8ZWB - chains A and B of the 7 polymer chains in the assembly; structure by electron microscopy, 1.83 A resolution.

[Chain A]
Protein: Photosystem I P700 chlorophyll a apoprotein A1
Notes: EC 1.97.1.12
Reference sequence: P29254 (PSAA_SYNY3); residue numbers follow UniProt; this construct covers 1-751
Sequence (751 residues; row label = number of the first residue in the row):
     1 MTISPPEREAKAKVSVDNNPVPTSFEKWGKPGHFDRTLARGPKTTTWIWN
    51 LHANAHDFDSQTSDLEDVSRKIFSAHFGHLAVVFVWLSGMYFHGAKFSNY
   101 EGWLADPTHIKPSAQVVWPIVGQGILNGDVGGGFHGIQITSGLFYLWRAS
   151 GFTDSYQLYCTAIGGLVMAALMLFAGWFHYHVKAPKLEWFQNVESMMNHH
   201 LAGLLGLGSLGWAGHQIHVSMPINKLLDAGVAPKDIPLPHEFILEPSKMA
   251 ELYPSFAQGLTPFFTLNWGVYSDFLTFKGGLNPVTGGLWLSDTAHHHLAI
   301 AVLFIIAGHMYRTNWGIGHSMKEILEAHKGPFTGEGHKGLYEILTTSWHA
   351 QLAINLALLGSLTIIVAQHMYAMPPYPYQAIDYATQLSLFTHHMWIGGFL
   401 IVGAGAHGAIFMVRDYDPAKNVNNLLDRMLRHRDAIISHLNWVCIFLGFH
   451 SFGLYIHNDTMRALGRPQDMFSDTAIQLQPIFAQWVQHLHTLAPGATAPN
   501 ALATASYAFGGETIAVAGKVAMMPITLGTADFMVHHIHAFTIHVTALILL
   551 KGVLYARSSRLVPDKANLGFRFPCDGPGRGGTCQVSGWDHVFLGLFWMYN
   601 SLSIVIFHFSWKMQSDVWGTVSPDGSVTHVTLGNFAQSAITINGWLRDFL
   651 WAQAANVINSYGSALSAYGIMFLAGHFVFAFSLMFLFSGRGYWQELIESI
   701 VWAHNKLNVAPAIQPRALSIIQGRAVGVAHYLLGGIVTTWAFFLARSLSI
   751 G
Disordered / not traced: 1-12, 560, 577-580
UniProt features mapped onto this chain:
  - binding site ([4Fe-4S] cluster): Cys-574, Cys-583
  - binding site (chlorophyll a'): His-676
  - binding site (chlorophyll a): Met-684, Tyr-692
  - binding site (phylloquinone): Trp-693
Metal / ion sites: chlorophyll a Mg (34 sites), coordinated by His-52, His-56, His-79, His-93, Gln-115, Gln-123, His-179, His-181, His-199, His-200, His-215, His-218, His-295, His-296, His-297, His-309 and 18 more; 4Fe-4S cluster Fe near Cys-574 (its only coordinating residue here); chlorophyll a isomer Mg near His-676 (its only coordinating residue here)
Ligand contacts:
  - beta-carotene (BCR), molecule 1: Val-82, Val-85, Trp-86
  - beta-carotene (BCR), molecule 2: Val-83, Trp-86, Leu-87, Gly-203, Leu-204, Leu-207, Gly-208
  - beta-carotene (BCR), molecule 3: Phe-84, Leu-87, Tyr-91, Thr-161, Gly-164, Gly-165, Met-168, Leu-207, Leu-210, Gly-211, Phe-264
  - beta-carotene (BCR), molecule 4: Leu-210, Leu-260, Phe-263, Phe-264, Leu-298, Val-302, Ile-305, Ile-306, His-309, Ile-317
  - beta-carotene (BCR), molecule 5: Phe-263, Trp-268, Val-302, Ile-306
  - beta-carotene (BCR), molecule 6: Ile-343, Leu-344, Ala-350, Ala-353, Ile-354, Gly-408, Phe-411, Leu-426
  - beta-carotene (BCR), molecule 7: Ala-353, Ala-357, Ser-361, Ile-401, Ala-404, Gly-405, Ala-546, Leu-549, Leu-550, Val-553
  - beta-carotene (BCR), molecule 8: Trp-693, Leu-696, Ile-697, Ile-700
  - chlorophyll a isomer (CL0): Phe-452, Tyr-455, Val-534, Ile-537, Phe-540, Thr-541, Tyr-599, Asn-600, Ser-603, Ile-604, Phe-607, Ile-642, Trp-645, Leu-646, Leu-650, Ala-654, Ile-658, Phe-672, Gly-675, His-676, Phe-679, Tyr-731, Gly-735, Thr-738, Thr-739, Phe-742
  - chlorophyll a (CLA), molecule 1: Lys-13, Val-14, Trp-189, Asn-192, Ser-195, His-199, Thr-313, Asn-314, Trp-315
  - chlorophyll a (CLA), molecule 2: Val-14, Val-16, Phe-73, Phe-77, Leu-171, Met-172, Phe-174, Ala-175, Phe-178, His-179, Lys-183, Pro-185, Trp-189
  - chlorophyll a (CLA), molecule 3: Val-21, Pro-22, Thr-23, Ser-24, Phe-25, Lys-27, Trp-28, His-33, Lys-71, Ser-74, Ala-75, Gly-78, Val-82, Val-85, Leu-173, Gly-176, Trp-177, Tyr-180, His-181
  - chlorophyll a (CLA), molecule 4: Trp-28, Pro-31, Trp-47, Ile-48, Trp-49, Leu-51, His-52
  - chlorophyll a (CLA), molecule 5: Trp-28, His-33, Phe-34, Leu-51, His-52, Ala-55, His-56, Phe-58, Gln-61, Ala-75, Gly-78, His-79, Val-82
  - chlorophyll a (CLA), molecule 6: Thr-45, Ile-48, Trp-49, Ile-697, Ile-700, Val-701, His-704, Val-709, Pro-711, Ile-713, Pro-715, Arg-716
  - chlorophyll a (CLA), molecule 7: Trp-49, Phe-677, Val-678, Phe-681, Phe-685, Leu-718, Gln-722, Ala-725, Val-726, Ala-729, His-730, Leu-733
  - chlorophyll a (CLA), molecule 8: His-52, Ala-53, Asn-54, Ala-55, His-56, Asp-57, His-349, Leu-352, Leu-356, Phe-399, Leu-400, Val-402, Gly-403, Ala-406, His-407, Ile-410, Arg-414, Phe-570, Arg-571, Trp-588, Val-591, Leu-595, Leu-733
  - chlorophyll a (CLA), molecule 9: His-56, Phe-58, Ile-72, Ala-75, His-76, His-79, Leu-80, Val-83, Phe-84, Leu-87, Trp-348, His-349, Gln-351, Leu-352, Asn-355, Leu-356, Leu-359
  - chlorophyll a (CLA), molecule 10: His-56, His-79, Val-82, Val-83, Trp-86, Leu-359, Ile-396, Phe-399, Leu-400
  - chlorophyll a (CLA), molecule 11: Ser-69, His-76, Leu-187, Phe-190, Gln-191, Val-193, Met-196, Met-197, His-200, Leu-201, Leu-205, Met-321, Leu-325, Tyr-341, Leu-344, Thr-345, Thr-346, Ser-347, Trp-348, Gln-351, Ile-354, Asn-355, Leu-358, Leu-359
  - chlorophyll a (CLA), molecule 12: Phe-73, His-76, Phe-77, Leu-80, Phe-84, Met-168, Met-172, Trp-189, Phe-190, Asn-192, Ser-195, Met-196, His-199, His-200, Gly-203, Leu-204
  - chlorophyll a (CLA), molecule 13: Val-85, Trp-86, Ser-88, Gly-89, Met-90, Phe-92, His-93, Phe-97, Gln-115, Val-116, Trp-118, Leu-166
  - chlorophyll a (CLA), molecule 14: Trp-86, Met-90, Ala-114, Gln-115, Ile-137, Gln-138, Ile-139, Thr-140, Ser-141, Leu-143, Ala-667, Tyr-668, Trp-740, Leu-744
  - chlorophyll a (CLA), molecule 15: Trp-86, Met-90, Thr-140, Ser-141, Leu-143, Ser-388, Leu-389, Thr-391, His-392, Trp-395, Ile-396, Phe-399, Met-671, Ile-736, Thr-739, Trp-740, Leu-744
  - chlorophyll a (CLA), molecule 16: Trp-86, Leu-87, Ser-141, Gly-142, Leu-143, Leu-146, Leu-204, Leu-205, Leu-359, Leu-362, Thr-363, Val-366, Met-370, Tyr-376, Leu-389, His-392, His-393, Ile-396, Leu-400
  - chlorophyll a (CLA), molecule 17: Gln-115, Val-116, Val-117, Trp-118, Ile-120, Val-121, Gln-123, Leu-126, Ile-137, Ala-667, Ile-670, Met-671
  - chlorophyll a (CLA), molecule 18: Leu-146, Ala-149, Leu-204, Leu-205, Gly-208, Ser-209, Trp-212, Gln-216, Leu-288, Leu-290, Thr-293, His-296, His-297, Ile-300, Phe-304, Leu-362, Ile-365, Val-366, His-369, Met-370, Pro-375, Tyr-376
  - chlorophyll a (CLA), molecule 19: Ser-150, Gly-151, Phe-152, Gln-157, Cys-160, Thr-161, Gly-208, Gly-211, Trp-212, Gly-214, His-215, His-218, Val-219, Pro-239, His-240, Ile-243
  - chlorophyll a (CLA), molecule 20: Gln-157, Cys-160, Leu-238, His-240, Ile-243, Leu-244
  - chlorophyll a (CLA), molecule 21: Met-197, Leu-201, Leu-205, Leu-303, Phe-304, Ala-307, Met-310, Tyr-311, Met-321, Ile-324, Leu-325, Leu-358, Leu-426, Met-429, Leu-550, Val-553, Leu-554
  - chlorophyll a (CLA), molecule 22: Asn-198, His-199, Ala-202, Gly-203, Leu-207, Ile-305, His-309, Met-310, Tyr-311, Thr-313, Trp-315, Ile-317
  - chlorophyll a (CLA), molecule 23: Leu-210, Gly-211, Ala-213, Gly-214, Ile-217, His-218, Phe-242, Ile-243, Pro-246, Met-249, Phe-256, Gly-259, Leu-260, Phe-263, Tyr-271, Phe-274, Leu-275, Leu-298
  - chlorophyll a (CLA), molecule 24: Phe-263, Trp-268, Gly-269, Tyr-271, Ser-272, Leu-275, Thr-276, Phe-277, His-295, Leu-298, Ala-299, Val-302, Ile-306, Asn-500
  - chlorophyll a (CLA), molecule 25: Phe-263, Phe-264, Thr-265, Leu-266
  - chlorophyll a (CLA), molecule 26: Thr-276, Phe-277, Gly-279, Gly-280, Leu-288, Asp-292, Thr-293, His-295, His-296, Ala-299, Ile-300, Leu-303, His-369, Met-370, Met-373, Pro-375, Thr-504, Ala-505
  - chlorophyll a (CLA), molecule 27: Phe-277, Ala-496, Thr-497, Ala-498, Pro-499, Asn-500, Ala-501
  - chlorophyll a (CLA), molecule 28: Leu-303, Leu-358, Ser-361, Leu-362, Ile-365, Gln-368, His-369, Tyr-371, Ala-372, Met-373, Ala-505, Ser-506, Phe-509
  - chlorophyll a (CLA), molecule 29: Ile-306, Ala-307, His-309, Met-310, Arg-312, Ile-317, Gly-318, His-319
  - chlorophyll a (CLA), molecule 30: Met-310, His-319, Glu-323, Ile-324, Ala-327, His-328
  - chlorophyll a (CLA), molecule 31: Ile-324, Leu-325, His-328, Thr-333, His-337, Leu-340, Leu-344, Leu-425, Leu-426, Met-429
  - chlorophyll a (CLA), molecule 32: Ala-327, His-328, Lys-329, Gly-330, Pro-331, Phe-332
  - chlorophyll a (CLA), molecule 33: Phe-332, Thr-333, Leu-425, Arg-428, Met-429, Arg-431, His-432, Ala-435, Ile-436, His-439
  - chlorophyll a (CLA), molecule 34: Ile-364, Ile-365, Gln-368, Met-394, Ile-401, Ile-542, Thr-545, Ala-546, Met-598, Ser-601, Leu-602, Val-605
  - chlorophyll a (CLA), molecule 35: Gln-368, Tyr-371, Phe-390, Phe-482, Ala-483, Val-486, Gln-487, Phe-509, Ile-525, Leu-527, His-535, His-538, Ile-542, Val-605, His-608, Phe-609, Lys-612
  - chlorophyll a (CLA), molecule 36: Ala-435, His-439, Trp-442
  - chlorophyll a (CLA), molecule 37: Ile-436, Leu-440, Trp-442, Val-443, Ala-539, Ile-542, His-543, Leu-550
  - chlorophyll a (CLA), molecule 38: Ser-438, Asn-441, Trp-442, Ile-445
  - chlorophyll a (CLA), molecule 39: Asn-441, Cys-444, Ile-445, Gly-448, Phe-449, Phe-452, Ile-456, Phe-540, Val-544, Leu-547, Ile-548, Leu-593, Phe-596, Trp-597
  - chlorophyll a (CLA), molecule 40: Trp-442, Ile-445, Phe-446, Phe-449, His-450
  - chlorophyll a (CLA), molecule 41: Val-443, Phe-446, Leu-447, Gln-479, Pro-480, Ile-481, Phe-482, Ala-483, Leu-527, Phe-532, His-535, His-536, Ala-539, His-543
  - chlorophyll a (CLA), molecule 42: Phe-449, His-450, Gly-453, Leu-454, Ile-456, His-457, Thr-460, Met-461, Arg-466, Asp-469, Phe-471, Ile-476
  - chlorophyll a (CLA), molecule 43: Phe-452, Ile-456, Asp-459, Phe-540, Phe-596, Trp-597, Tyr-599, Asn-600, Ile-642, Leu-646, Phe-679, Tyr-731
  - chlorophyll a (CLA), molecule 44: Thr-460, Ala-463, Leu-464
  - chlorophyll a (CLA), molecule 45: Trp-485, Val-486, Leu-489, His-490, Ala-493, Thr-497, Ala-498, Ala-505, Phe-509
  - chlorophyll a (CLA), molecule 46: Leu-646, Leu-650, Trp-651
  - chlorophyll a (CLA), molecule 47: Tyr-661, Ile-670, Leu-673, Ala-674, His-676, Phe-677, Phe-679, Ala-680, Leu-683
  - chlorophyll a (CLA), molecule 48: Phe-677, Ala-680, Phe-681, Leu-683, Met-684, Phe-687, Ser-688, Tyr-692, Trp-693, Leu-696
  - chlorophyll a (CLA), molecule 49: Ile-700, Ala-703, His-704, Leu-707, Val-709
  - chlorophyll a (CLA), molecule 50: Trp-702, Ala-703, Lys-706, Leu-707
  - beta,beta-caroten-4-one (ECH), molecule 1: Trp-118, Pro-119, Ile-120
  - beta,beta-caroten-4-one (ECH), molecule 2: Met-671, Ala-674, Gly-675, Phe-677, Val-678, Leu-733, Ile-736, Val-737, Trp-740
  - phylloquinone (PQN): Trp-49, Met-684, Phe-685, Ser-688, Gly-689, Arg-690, Trp-693, Ile-697, Arg-716, Ala-717, Leu-718, Ser-719, Gly-723
  - 4Fe-4S cluster (SF4): Pro-573, Cys-574, Cys-583, Ile-720, Arg-724

[Chain B]
Protein: Photosystem I P700 chlorophyll a apoprotein A2
Notes: EC 1.97.1.12
Reference sequence: P29255 (PSAB_SYNY3); residues 1-731 here = UniProt positions 1-731
Sequence (731 residues; each row starts with the number of its first residue):
     1 MATKFPKFSQDLAQDPTTRRIWYGIATAHDFETHDGMTEENLYQKIFASH
    51 FGHIAIIFLWTSGTLFHVAWQGNFEQWIKDPLNIRPIAHAIWDPHFGEGA
   101 VNAFTQAGASNPVNIAYSGVYHWFYTIGMTTNQELYSGAVFLLVLASLFL
   151 FAGWLHLQPKFRPSLAWFKNAESRLNHHLAGLFGVSSLAWAGHLVHVAIP
   201 EARGQHVGWDNFLSTPPHPAGLMPFFTGNWGVYAADPDTAGHIFGTSEGA
   251 GTAILTFLGGFHPQTESLWLTDIAHHHLAIAVIFIIAGHMYRTNWGIGHS
   301 IKEILNAHKGPLTGAGHTNLYDTINNSLHFQLGLALASLGVITSLVAQHM
   351 YSLPSYAFIAQDHTTQAALYTHHQYIAGFLMVGAFAHGAIFFVRDYDPVA
   401 NKDNVLARMLEHKEALISHLSWVSLFLGFHTLGLYVHNDVVVAFGTPEKQ
   451 ILIEPVFAQWIQATSGKALYGFDVLLSNPDSIASTTGAAWLPGWLDAINS
   501 GTNSLFLTIGPGDFLVHHAIALGLHTTALILIKGALDARGSKLMPDKKDF
   551 GYSFPCDGPGRGGTCDISAWDAFYLAMFWMLNTLGWLTFYWHWKHLGVWS
   601 GNVAQFNENSTYLMGWFRDYLWANSAQLINGYNPYGVNNLSVWAWMFLFG
   651 HLVWATGFMFLISWRGYWQELIETIVWAHERTPLANLVRWKDKPVALSIV
   701 QARLVGLAHFTVGYVLTYAAFLIASTAGKFG
Disordered / not traced: 1-2
UniProt features mapped onto this chain:
  - binding site ([4Fe-4S] cluster): Cys-556, Cys-565
  - binding site (chlorophyll a): His-651, Met-659, Tyr-667
  - binding site (phylloquinone): Trp-668
  - mutagenesis: Leu-522 (L522P: No protein or PSI accumulate, unable to grow photoautotrophically; L522V: No effect), Leu-536 (L536M: No effect), Cys-565 (C565D/H: Almost no protein accumulates. No PSI activity is present, unable to grow photoautotrophically; C565S: Accumulates some protein and PSI, still does not grow photoautotrophically), His-595 to Leu-596 (PSI less stably assembled than wild-type, possible decrease in ability to accept electrons from cytochrome c6. C-594 is exposed on complex surface), Ser-600 to Asn-602 (No protein or PSI accumulate, unable to grow photoautotrophically), Asn-609 to Thr-611 (No protein or PSI accumulate, unable to grow photoautotrophically), Met-614 to Trp-616 (No protein or PSI accumulate, unable to grow photoautotrophically), Trp-622 to Ala-623 (Decreases PSI levels, has slow autotrophic growth, unable to accept electrons in vitro from cytochrome c6. C-621 is exposed on complex surface), Gln-627 to Ile-629 (Decreases PSI levels but no change in ability of complex to accept electrons from cytochrome c6. C-627 is exposed on complex surface), Tyr-632 to Asn-633 (Greatly decreases levels of PSI, cells do not grow photoautotrophically. Unable to accept electrons from cytochrome c6 in vitro. C-631 is exposed on complex surface), Asn-638 to Asn-639 (PSI assembles less stably than in wild-type but no change in ability of complex to accept electrons from cytochrome c6. C-637 is exposed on complex surface)
Metal / ion sites: chlorophyll a Mg (32 sites), coordinated by His-29, His-50, His-53, His-67, His-89, Asp-93, His-95, His-156, His-177, His-178, His-193, His-196, His-275, His-276, His-277, His-289 and 16 more
Ligand contacts:
  - Zeaxanthin (5X6): Phe-426, Leu-427, His-430, Thr-431, Leu-434, Ile-451, Ile-453, Phe-514, His-518
  - beta-carotene (BCR), molecule 1: Ile-57, Phe-58, Trp-60, Phe-149, Gly-181, Leu-182, Val-185, Ser-186
  - beta-carotene (BCR), molecule 2: Leu-188, Leu-222, Phe-225, Phe-226, Leu-278, Val-282, Ile-285, Ile-286, His-289, Ile-297
  - beta-carotene (BCR), molecule 3: Phe-330, Gly-333, Leu-334, Ala-337, Val-341, Met-381, Ala-384, Phe-385, Gly-388, Phe-391, Phe-392, Leu-406, Ala-535
  - beta-carotene (BCR), molecule 4: Phe-385, Leu-406, Met-409, Leu-416, Ile-532, Leu-536
  - beta-carotene (BCR), molecule 5: Val-642, Trp-645, Met-646, Phe-649, Trp-668, Leu-671, Ile-672, Ile-675
  - chlorophyll a isomer (CL0): Phe-617, Leu-621, Trp-622, Trp-654
  - chlorophyll a (CLA), molecule 1: Phe-5, Phe-8, Gly-24, Ile-25, Ala-28, His-29, Phe-31, His-34, Lys-45, Ser-49, His-53, Ile-56
  - chlorophyll a (CLA), molecule 2: Thr-18, Ile-21, Trp-22, Ile-672, Ile-675, Val-676, His-679, Val-688, Arg-689, Trp-690, Lys-691, Pro-694, Val-695
  - chlorophyll a (CLA), molecule 3: Trp-22, Phe-649, Leu-652, Val-653, Thr-656, Met-659, Phe-660, Leu-697, Val-705, Ala-708, His-709, Val-712
  - chlorophyll a (CLA), molecule 4: Ile-25, Ala-26, Thr-27, Ala-28, His-29, Asp-30, Glu-32, His-329, Leu-332, Leu-336, Phe-379, Leu-380, Val-382, Gly-383, Ala-386, His-387, Ile-390, Arg-394, Tyr-552, Trp-570, Phe-573, Met-577
  - chlorophyll a (CLA), molecule 5: His-29, Phe-31, Glu-32, Tyr-43, Ile-46, Ser-49, His-50, His-53, Ile-54, Ile-57, Phe-168, Arg-174, His-178, Leu-182, Phe-183, Leu-328, His-329, Gln-331, Leu-332, Ala-335, Leu-336, Leu-339
  - chlorophyll a (CLA), molecule 6: His-29, His-53, Ile-56, Ile-57, Trp-60, Leu-339, Ile-376, Phe-379, Leu-380
  - chlorophyll a (CLA), molecule 7: Phe-47, Phe-51, Leu-148, Phe-151, Ala-152, Leu-155, His-156, Lys-160, Phe-161, Pro-163, Trp-167
  - chlorophyll a (CLA), molecule 8: Phe-47, His-50, Phe-51, Ile-54, Trp-123, Phe-149, Trp-167, Phe-168, Asn-170, Ser-173, Arg-174, His-177, His-178, Gly-181, Leu-182, Phe-183, Leu-339, Tyr-356
  - chlorophyll a (CLA), molecule 9: Ile-56, Leu-59, Trp-60, Ser-62, Gly-63, Phe-66, His-67, Trp-70, Gln-71, His-89, Ala-90, Trp-92, Leu-143
  - chlorophyll a (CLA), molecule 10: Ile-56, Trp-60, Thr-64, Tyr-117, Ser-118, Val-120, Ala-368, Leu-369, Thr-371, His-372, Tyr-375, Ile-376, Phe-379, Met-646, Val-715, Leu-716, Tyr-718, Ala-719, Leu-722, Ile-723
  - chlorophyll a (CLA), molecule 11: Ile-57, Phe-58, Trp-60, Thr-61, Ser-118, Gly-119, Val-120, Trp-123, Val-185, Ser-186, Ala-189, Leu-339, Ile-342, Thr-343, Val-346, Met-350, Tyr-356, Ile-359, Leu-369, His-372, His-373, Ile-376, Leu-380
  - chlorophyll a (CLA), molecule 12: Trp-60, Thr-64, His-67, Val-68, Ala-88, His-89, Asn-114, Ile-115, Ala-116, Tyr-117, Ser-118, Val-120, Val-642, Trp-643, Met-646, Phe-649, Val-712, Leu-716
  - chlorophyll a (CLA), molecule 13: His-89, Ala-90, Ile-91, Trp-92, Asp-93, Pro-94, His-95, Phe-96, Phe-104, Asn-114, Ser-641, Val-642, Trp-645
  - chlorophyll a (CLA), molecule 14: Trp-92, Pro-94, His-95
  - chlorophyll a (CLA), molecule 15: Trp-123, Thr-126, Ile-127, Leu-182, Phe-183, Ser-186, Ser-187, Trp-190, Leu-194, Leu-270, Ile-273, His-276, His-277, Ile-280, Phe-284, Ile-342, Leu-345, Val-346, His-349, Met-350, Ser-355, Tyr-356
  - chlorophyll a (CLA), molecule 16: Ile-127, Gly-128, Met-129, Glu-134, Ser-137, Gly-138, Phe-141, Ser-186, Ala-189, Trp-190, Gly-192, His-193, His-196, Val-197, Val-207, Gly-208, Trp-209, Phe-212
  - chlorophyll a (CLA), molecule 17: Trp-167, Asn-170, Ser-173, His-177, Thr-293, Asn-294, Trp-295
  - chlorophyll a (CLA), molecule 18: Ala-171, Arg-174, Leu-175, His-178, Leu-179, Phe-183, Ile-280, Ile-283, Phe-284, Ile-301, Leu-305, Tyr-321, Ile-324, Asn-325, Leu-334, Ala-335, Ser-338, Leu-339, Ile-342
  - chlorophyll a (CLA), molecule 19: Leu-175, Leu-179, Phe-183, Ile-283, Phe-284, Ala-287, Met-290, Tyr-291, Ile-301, Ile-304, Leu-305
  - chlorophyll a (CLA), molecule 20: Asn-176, His-177, Ala-180, Gly-181, Val-185, Leu-188, Ile-285, His-289, Tyr-291, Thr-293, Trp-295, Ile-297
  - chlorophyll a (CLA), molecule 21: Leu-188, Ala-189, Ala-191, Gly-192, Val-195, His-196, Phe-212, Leu-213, Thr-215, Pro-216, Pro-217, His-218, Gly-221, Leu-222, Tyr-233, Ile-254, Leu-255, Leu-278
  - chlorophyll a (CLA), molecule 22: Phe-225, Trp-230, Gly-231, Tyr-233, Ala-234, Leu-255, Thr-256, Phe-257, His-275, Leu-278, Ala-279, Val-282, Ala-489, Trp-490
  - chlorophyll a (CLA), molecule 23: Thr-256, Phe-257, Gly-259, Gly-260, Leu-268, Asp-272, Ile-273, His-275, His-276, Ala-279, Ile-280, Ile-283, His-349, Leu-353, Ser-355, Trp-490, Trp-494
  - chlorophyll a (CLA), molecule 24: Ile-286, His-289, Met-290, Arg-292, Ile-297, Gly-298, His-299
  - chlorophyll a (CLA), molecule 25: Met-290, His-299, Glu-303, Ile-304, Ala-307, His-308
  - chlorophyll a (CLA), molecule 26: Ile-304, Leu-305, His-308, Thr-313, His-317, Leu-320, Ile-324, Phe-330, Val-405, Leu-406, Met-409
  - chlorophyll a (CLA), molecule 27: His-308, Lys-309, Gly-310, Pro-311, Leu-312
  - chlorophyll a (CLA), molecule 28: Leu-312, Thr-313, Val-405, Arg-408, Met-409, Glu-411, His-412, Ala-415, Leu-416, His-419
  - chlorophyll a (CLA), molecule 29: Leu-334, Ala-337, Ser-338, Val-341, Ile-342, Leu-345, Gln-348, His-349, Tyr-351, Ser-352, Leu-353, Trp-494, Leu-505, Phe-506
  - chlorophyll a (CLA), molecule 30: Val-341, Ser-344, Leu-345, Gln-348, Gln-374, Gly-378, Met-381, Phe-385, Leu-524, Thr-527, Ala-528, Leu-531, Met-580, Thr-583, Leu-584, Leu-587
  - chlorophyll a (CLA), molecule 31: Gln-348, Tyr-351, Tyr-370, Phe-457, Ala-458, Trp-460, Ile-461, Gln-462, Phe-506, Leu-507, Ile-509, His-517, Ile-520, Leu-524, Leu-587, Tyr-590, Trp-591, Lys-594, His-595
  - chlorophyll a (CLA), molecule 32: Ala-415, His-419, Trp-422
  - chlorophyll a (CLA), molecule 33: Leu-416, Leu-420, Val-423, Ala-521, Leu-524, His-525, Ile-532
  - chlorophyll a (CLA), molecule 34: Ser-418, His-419, Ser-421, Trp-422, Leu-425, Phe-429
  - chlorophyll a (CLA), molecule 35: Ser-421, Ser-424, Leu-425, Gly-428, Phe-429, Leu-432, Leu-522, Thr-526, Leu-529, Ile-530, Leu-575, Phe-578, Trp-579
  - chlorophyll a (CLA), molecule 36: Trp-422, Leu-425, Phe-426, Phe-429, His-430
  - chlorophyll a (CLA), molecule 37: Val-423, Phe-426, Leu-427, Glu-454, Pro-455, Val-456, Phe-457, Ala-458, Phe-514, His-517, His-518, Ala-521, His-525
  - chlorophyll a (CLA), molecule 38: His-430, Gly-433, Leu-434, Val-436, His-437, Val-440, Val-441, Lys-449, Ile-451
  - chlorophyll a (CLA), molecule 39: Thr-431, Leu-432, Tyr-435, Val-516, Ala-519, Leu-522, Asn-582, Trp-586, Phe-589, Leu-613, Trp-616, Phe-617, Leu-621, Ser-625, Ile-629, Phe-647, His-651, Trp-654, Phe-710, Tyr-714, Thr-717, Tyr-718, Phe-721
  - chlorophyll a (CLA), molecule 40: Leu-432, Val-436, Asp-439, Val-440, Leu-522, Phe-578, Trp-579, Asn-582, Trp-586, Leu-613, Phe-617, Leu-621, Trp-654, Phe-710
  - chlorophyll a (CLA), molecule 41: Val-456, Phe-457, Trp-460, Phe-472
  - chlorophyll a (CLA), molecule 42: Trp-460, Ile-461, Thr-464, Ser-465, Leu-475, Leu-476, Trp-490, Trp-494, Phe-506
  - chlorophyll a (CLA), molecule 43: Leu-475, Ile-482, Ala-483, Thr-486, Ala-488, Trp-490
  - chlorophyll a (CLA), molecule 44: Trp-645, Leu-648, Phe-649, His-651, Leu-652, Trp-654, Ala-655, Phe-658
  - chlorophyll a (CLA), molecule 45: Leu-652, Ala-655, Thr-656, Phe-658, Met-659, Ile-662, Tyr-667, Trp-668, Leu-671
  - chlorophyll a (CLA), molecule 46: Ile-675, Ala-678, His-679, Thr-682, Ala-685, Val-688
  - chlorophyll a (CLA), molecule 47: Trp-677, Ala-678, Arg-681, Thr-682, Pro-683
  - beta,beta-caroten-4-one (ECH), molecule 1: Gly-52, Ile-56, Leu-59, Leu-150
  - beta,beta-caroten-4-one (ECH), molecule 2: Thr-61, Leu-65, Trp-123, Phe-124, Ile-127, Met-129, Gly-138, Phe-141, Leu-142, Leu-145, Trp-209, Leu-213
  - beta,beta-caroten-4-one (ECH), molecule 3: Leu-432, Gly-433, Val-436
  - phylloquinone (PQN): Trp-22, Met-659, Phe-660, Ser-663, Trp-664, Arg-665, Trp-668, Ile-672, Val-695, Ala-696, Leu-697, Ala-702
  - 4Fe-4S cluster (SF4): Cys-556, Asp-557, Gly-562, Cys-565, Trp-664, Ile-699

[How chain A and chain B interact]
Pairs across the interface (131):
  Val-121(A) with Phe-444(B)
  Gly-122(A) with Phe-444(B)
  Gln-123(A) with Phe-444(B)
  Ile-125(A) with Phe-444(B), hydrophobic
  Asp-434(A) with Thr-674(B); Trp-677(B)
  Ala-435(A) with Trp-677(B), hydrophobic
  Ser-438(A) with Thr-674(B); Trp-677(B); Ala-678(B)
  Asn-441(A) with Leu-671(B); Ile-675(B)
  Asp-459(A) with Tyr-632(B), hydrogen bond
  Thr-460(A) with Trp-645(B), hydrogen bond
  Arg-462(A) with Tyr-632(B); Asn-633(B); Pro-634(B); Val-637(B)
  Ala-463(A) with Tyr-632(B), hydrophobic; Val-637(B); Ser-641(B), hydrogen bond (backbone-side chain); Trp-645(B)
  Leu-464(A) with His-95(B); Phe-96(B), hydrophobic; Gly-97(B), hydrogen bond (backbone-backbone); Ala-100(B)
  Gly-465(A) with Gly-97(B); Glu-98(B); Gly-99(B); Ala-100(B)
  Arg-466(A) with His-95(B), hydrogen bond (side chain-backbone); Gly-97(B)
  Ile-548(A) with Tyr-667(B)
  Lys-551(A) with Tyr-667(B); Glu-670(B), salt bridge; Leu-671(B)
  Tyr-555(A) with Glu-670(B); Thr-674(B)
  Leu-561(A) with Gln-669(B); Glu-670(B); Glu-673(B)
  Lys-565(A) with Glu-670(B), salt bridge
  Gly-576(A) with Pro-559(B)
  Gly-581(A) with Asp-557(B), hydrogen bond (backbone-side chain); Arg-665(B), hydrogen bond (backbone-side chain)
  Cys-583(A) with Trp-664(B); Arg-665(B); Gly-666(B), hydrogen bond (backbone-backbone); Tyr-667(B); Ile-699(B), hydrophobic
  Gln-584(A) with Ile-662(B); Ser-663(B); Trp-664(B); Gly-666(B); Tyr-667(B), hydrogen bond (backbone-backbone)
  Val-585(A) with Gly-666(B)
  His-590(A) with Tyr-667(B); Glu-670(B), salt bridge
  Phe-592(A) with Ile-662(B), hydrophobic
  Leu-593(A) with Ser-663(B); Tyr-667(B), hydrophobic
  Phe-596(A) with Ile-662(B), hydrophobic
  Gln-637(A) with Pro-634(B)
  Asn-643(A) with Ile-629(B), hydrogen bond (side chain-backbone); Tyr-632(B), hydrogen bond (side chain-backbone); Leu-648(B)
  Leu-646(A) with Phe-647(B), hydrophobic; Leu-648(B), hydrophobic
  Arg-647(A) with Ile-629(B), hydrogen bond (side chain-backbone); Asn-630(B); Tyr-632(B), hydrogen bond (side chain-backbone); Asn-633(B); Pro-634(B)
  Trp-651(A) with Trp-622(B), hydrogen bond (side chain-backbone); Ala-626(B), hydrophobic; Ile-629(B), hydrophobic
  Ala-655(A) with Trp-622(B), hydrophobic
  Ile-658(A) with Met-614(B); Arg-618(B), hydrogen bond (backbone-side chain); Trp-622(B), hydrophobic
  Asn-659(A) with Arg-618(B)
  Tyr-661(A) with Asp-439(B), hydrogen bond; Val-442(B), hydrophobic; Ala-443(B), hydrophobic; Tyr-612(B), hydrophobic; Met-614(B), hydrophobic
  Gly-662(A) with Val-442(B); Ala-443(B), hydrogen bond (backbone-backbone)
  Ser-666(A) with Ala-443(B), hydrogen bond (side chain-backbone)
  Gly-669(A) with Met-614(B)
  Ile-670(A) with Ala-443(B), hydrophobic
  Phe-672(A) with Phe-617(B), hydrophobic
  Leu-673(A) with Met-614(B), hydrophobic; Phe-617(B), hydrophobic
  His-676(A) with Phe-617(B)
  Leu-683(A) with Phe-658(B), hydrophobic
  Leu-686(A) with Leu-661(B)
  Phe-687(A) with Tyr-574(B), hydrogen bond (backbone-side chain); Phe-578(B), hydrophobic; Phe-658(B), hydrophobic; Leu-661(B), hydrophobic; Ile-662(B), hydrophobic; Arg-703(B); Phe-710(B), hydrophobic
  Ser-688(A) with Leu-575(B); Arg-703(B)
  Gly-689(A) with Asp-566(B); Arg-703(B)
  Arg-690(A) with Asp-566(B), hydrogen bond (backbone-side chain)
  Gly-691(A) with Cys-565(B); Asp-566(B), hydrogen bond (backbone-side chain); Ile-567(B)
  Tyr-692(A) with Ile-530(B); Lys-533(B), hydrogen bond (backbone-side chain); Asp-566(B), hydrogen bond (backbone-backbone); Leu-575(B), hydrophobic
  Glu-695(A) with Lys-533(B), salt bridge; Ser-541(B), hydrogen bond; Lys-547(B), salt bridge; Ile-567(B)
  Leu-696(A) with Ile-417(B), hydrophobic; Lys-533(B)
  Glu-698(A) with Lys-542(B), salt bridge
  Ser-699(A) with Ile-417(B); Ser-418(B)
  Ile-700(A) with Ser-421(B)
  Trp-702(A) with Glu-414(B); Ala-415(B), hydrophobic; Ser-418(B)
  Ala-703(A) with Ser-418(B)
  Arg-724(A) with Trp-664(B)
Other interface residues (no listed pair), chain A (73 interface residues in all): Leu-126, Ile-437, Ser-559, Thr-582, Ser-638, Ile-642, Val-657, Ser-663, Phe-677, Phe-679, Gln-694, Tyr-731
Other interface residues (no listed pair), chain B (70 interface residues in all): Leu-432, Gly-445, Lys-449, Asp-537, Leu-543, Leu-613, Ser-625

[In short]
Chain A and chain B form an interface of 73 and 70 residues respectively; the contacts include 24 hydrogen
bonds and 6 salt bridges. Polar pairs include Lys-551(A)/Glu-670(B), Lys-565(A)/Glu-670(B) and
His-590(A)/Glu-670(B).
Here chain A is Photosystem I P700 chlorophyll a apoprotein A1 and chain B is Photosystem I P700 chlorophyll a
apoprotein A2. Entry 8ZWB (1.8 A resolution structure of the Photosystem I assembly intermediate lacking
stromal subunits) was determined by electron microscopy.
